7K1J - chains B and D of the 7 polymer chains in the assembly; structure by electron microscopy, 3.90 A resolution.

# Chain B
Molecule: X-ray repair cross-complementing protein 6
Organism: Homo sapiens
Notes: EC 3.6.4.-, 4.2.99.-
Reference sequence: P12956 (XRCC6_HUMAN); residues 1-609 here = UniProt positions 1-609
Amino-acid sequence (609 residues; numbered 1 to 609; the number before each row is that of its first residue):
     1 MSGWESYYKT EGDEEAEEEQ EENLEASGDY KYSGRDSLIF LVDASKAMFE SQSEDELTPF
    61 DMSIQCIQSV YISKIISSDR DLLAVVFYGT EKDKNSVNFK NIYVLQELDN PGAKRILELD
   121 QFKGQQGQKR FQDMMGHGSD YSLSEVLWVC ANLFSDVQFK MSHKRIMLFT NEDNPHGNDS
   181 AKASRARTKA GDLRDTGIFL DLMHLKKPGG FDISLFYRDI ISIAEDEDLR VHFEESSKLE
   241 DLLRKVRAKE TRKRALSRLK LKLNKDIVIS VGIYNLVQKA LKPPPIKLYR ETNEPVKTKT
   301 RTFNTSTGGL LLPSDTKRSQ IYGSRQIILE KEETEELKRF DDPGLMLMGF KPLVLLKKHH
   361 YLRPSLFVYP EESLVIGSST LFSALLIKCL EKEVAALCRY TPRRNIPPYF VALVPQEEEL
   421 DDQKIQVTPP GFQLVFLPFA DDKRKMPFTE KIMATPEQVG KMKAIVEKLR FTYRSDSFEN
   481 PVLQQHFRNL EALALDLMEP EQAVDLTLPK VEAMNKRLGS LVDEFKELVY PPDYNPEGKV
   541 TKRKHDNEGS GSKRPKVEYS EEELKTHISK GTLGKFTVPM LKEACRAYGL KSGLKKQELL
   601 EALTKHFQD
Unresolved in the structure: 1-30, 223-236, 535-609
Curated features (UniProtKB/Swiss-Prot):
  - region: Val578 to Glu583 (Interaction with BAX)
  - active site: Lys31 (Schiff-base intermediate with DNA)
  - modified residue: Ser2 (N-acetylserine), Ser6 (Phosphoserine), Ser27 (Phosphoserine), Lys31 (N6-acetyllysine), Ser51 (Phosphoserine), Ser306 (Phosphoserine), Lys317 (N6-acetyllysine), Lys331 (N6-acetyllysine), Lys338 (N6-acetyllysine), Thr455 (Phosphothreonine), Lys461 (N6-acetyllysine), Ser477 (Phosphoserine), Ser520 (Phosphoserine), Lys539 (N6-acetyllysine), Lys542 (N6-acetyllysine), Lys544 (N6-acetyllysine), Ser550 (Phosphoserine), Lys553 (N6-acetyllysine), Lys556 (N6-acetyllysine), Ser560 (Phosphoserine) and 1 more in UniProt
  - cross-link (Glycyl lysine isopeptide (Lys-Gly)): Lys287 (interchain with G-Cter in SUMO2), Lys317 (interchain with G-Cter in SUMO2), Lys556 (interchain with G-Cter in SUMO2)
  - mutagenesis: Lys31 (K31A: Diminishes the ability to form a Schiff base. Abolishes adduct formation; when associated with A-160 and A-164), Lys160 (K160A: Abolishes adduct formation; when associated with A-31 and A-160), Lys164 (K164A: Abolishes adduct formation; when associated with A-31 and A-164), Lys539 (K539Q: Complete loss of suppression of BAX-induced apoptosis; K539R: No effect on suppression of BAX-induced apoptosis), Lys542 (K542Q: Complete loss of suppression of BAX-induced apoptosis; K542R: No effect on suppression of BAX-induced apoptosis), Lys544 (K544R: No effect on suppression of BAX-induced apoptosis), Lys553 (K553Q: Partial loss of suppression of BAX-induced apoptosis; K553R: No effect on suppression of BAX-induced apoptosis), Lys556 (K556R: No effect on suppression of BAX-induced apoptosis), Lys570 (K570R: Loss of methylation; loss of anti-apoptotic activity; no effect on XRCC5 stabilization)

# Chain D
Molecule: 24-nt DNA strand
Sequence (24 nucleotides; each row starts with the number of its first residue):
     1 GCATGCTCTA CTGCTTCGAT ATCG

# Chain B / chain D interface
Pairs across the interface (7):
  Arg254(B) - DG18(D)  hydrogen bond to the sugar
  Leu256(B) - DA19(D)  phosphate contact
  Leu256(B) - DT20(D)  phosphate contact
  Asn275(B) - DT20(D)  phosphate contact
  Gln278(B) - DA19(D)  phosphate contact
  Arg363(B) - DA21(D)  salt bridge to the phosphate
  Arg403(B) - DT20(D)  sugar contact
Also at the interface, not in a pair above, chain B (8 interface residues in all): Arg80, Arg252
Also at the interface, not in a pair above, chain D (5 interface residues in all): DC17

# In short
Chain B and chain D form an interface of 8 and 5 residues respectively; the contacts include 1 hydrogen bond
and 1 salt bridge. Among the polar pairs are Arg254(B)-DG18(D) and Arg363(B)-DA21(D). From UniProt:
active-site residue Lys31(B) and 9 mutagenesis sites on chain B.
Here chain B is X-ray repair cross-complementing protein 6 (Homo sapiens) and chain D is a 24-nt DNA strand.
Entry 7K1J (CryoEM structure of inactivated-form DNA-PK (Complex III)) was determined by electron microscopy
(same publication as 7K0Y, 7K17, 7K19, 7K1B, 7K1K and 7K1N).
